5W4N - chains A and B; structure by X-ray diffraction, 2.20 A resolution.

[Chain A (and B)]
Protein: Transcriptional regulator
Organism: Streptococcus dysgalactiae
Notes: chain B of this document is another copy of the same molecule, construct and numbering; everything in this record applies to it too
Reference sequence: A0A0J9X288 (A0A0J9X288_STRDY); residues 1-284 here = UniProt positions 1-284
Sequence (284 residues; row label = number of the first residue in the row):
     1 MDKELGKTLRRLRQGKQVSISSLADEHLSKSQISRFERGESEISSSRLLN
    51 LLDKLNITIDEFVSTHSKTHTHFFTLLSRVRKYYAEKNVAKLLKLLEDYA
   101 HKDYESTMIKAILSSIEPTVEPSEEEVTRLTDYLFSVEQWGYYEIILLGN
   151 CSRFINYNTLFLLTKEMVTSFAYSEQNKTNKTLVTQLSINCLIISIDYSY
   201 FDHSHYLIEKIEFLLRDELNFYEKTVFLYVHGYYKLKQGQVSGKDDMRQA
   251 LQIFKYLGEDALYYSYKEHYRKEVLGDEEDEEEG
Unresolved in the structure: 1, 275-284 (chain B: 1-2, 276-284)
Sequence notes: engineered mutation Ser45 (Cys in A0A0J9X288)

[How chain A and chain B interact]
Contacting residue pairs - 105 pairs, chain A then chain B:
  Asp2(A) with Ser46(B)
  Leu5(A) with Ser45(B); Ser46(B); Leu49(B), hydrophobic
  Arg11(A) with Gln139(B), hydrogen bond (backbone-side chain)
  Gly15(A) with Val137(B); Gln139(B)
  Lys16(A) with Tyr133(B); Tyr143(B); Glu144(B), salt bridge
  Gln17(A) with Tyr133(B); Ser136(B), hydrogen bond; Val137(B), hydrogen bond (side chain-backbone)
  Phe36(A) with Ser45(B)
  Glu42(A) with Ser44(B); Arg47(B), salt bridge
  Ile43(A) with Ser44(B); Ser45(B), hydrogen bond (backbone-backbone)
  Ser44(A) with Glu42(B); Ile43(B); Ser45(B)
  Ser45(A) with Leu5(B); Ile43(B), hydrogen bond (backbone-backbone); Ser45(B); Leu48(B)
  Ser46(A) with Glu42(B)
  Leu48(A) with Ser45(B)
  Leu49(A) with Val63(B), hydrophobic; His70(B)
  Asp53(A) with His70(B); Thr71(B); His72(B), salt bridge
  Asn56(A) with Phe73(B); Tyr143(B)
  Thr58(A) with Tyr142(B)
  Ile59(A) with Ile59(B); Asp60(B); Val63(B), hydrophobic
  Asp60(A) with Asn177(B), hydrogen bond; Thr179(B)
  Glu61(A) with Gly141(B); Tyr142(B), hydrogen bond (side chain-backbone); Asn177(B); Asn180(B), hydrogen bond
  Val63(A) with Ile59(B), hydrophobic
  Ser64(A) with Glu175(B), hydrogen bond; Asn177(B), hydrogen bond
  Thr65(A) with Glu175(B)
  His70(A) with Asp53(B)
  Thr71(A) with Asp53(B)
  His72(A) with Asp53(B), salt bridge
  Phe73(A) with Asn56(B)
  Glu105(A) with Asn56(B)
  Tyr133(A) with Lys16(B), hydrogen bond
  Ser136(A) with Gly15(B); Gln17(B)
  Val137(A) with Gly15(B)
  Glu138(A) with Arg11(B), salt bridge; Gly15(B)
  Gln139(A) with Arg11(B); Leu12(B); Thr65(B), hydrogen bond
  Gly141(A) with Glu61(B)
  Tyr142(A) with Glu61(B), hydrogen bond (backbone-side chain)
  Tyr143(A) with Asn56(B)
  Glu144(A) with Lys16(B), salt bridge
  Tyr173(A) with Ser64(B)
  Ser174(A) with Asp60(B)
  Glu175(A) with Phe74(B)
  Gln176(A) with Phe74(B); Tyr142(B); Thr179(B)
  Asn177(A) with Asp60(B); Thr179(B), hydrogen bond
  Asn180(A) with Glu61(B), hydrogen bond
  Gln186(A) with Leu219(B)
  Leu219(A) with Tyr222(B), hydrophobic
  Phe221(A) with Phe221(B), hydrophobic; Tyr222(B); Thr225(B); Phe254(B), hydrophobic; Leu257(B), hydrophobic; Glu259(B); Leu262(B), hydrophobic
  Tyr222(A) with Leu219(B), hydrophobic; Phe221(B), hydrophobic
  Lys224(A) with Leu257(B); Glu259(B), salt bridge
  Thr225(A) with Leu257(B)
  Leu228(A) with Tyr256(B)
  Gln249(A) with Tyr256(B)
  Gln252(A) with Gln252(B); Tyr256(B), hydrogen bond
  Ile253(A) with Leu257(B), hydrophobic
  Phe254(A) with Phe221(B), hydrophobic
  Tyr256(A) with Leu228(B); Gln249(B); Gln252(B), hydrogen bond
  Leu257(A) with Phe221(B), hydrophobic; Lys224(B); Thr225(B); Ile253(B), hydrophobic
  Glu259(A) with Phe221(B); Lys224(B), salt bridge
  Leu262(A) with Phe221(B), hydrophobic
Interface residues without a listed pair, chain A (64 interface residues in all): Phe62, His66, Ser67, Phe74, Ala172, Glu223
Interface residues without a listed pair, chain B (59 interface residues in all): Phe36, Thr58, Lys68, Arg81, Glu105, Gln186

[In short]
64 residues of chain A face 59 of chain B across their interface; the contacts include 17 hydrogen bonds and 8
salt bridges. Among the polar pairs are Lys16(A)-Glu144(B), Glu42(A)-Arg47(B) and Asp53(A)-His72(B).
Chain A and chain B are both Transcriptional regulator (Streptococcus dysgalactiae); the structure, Crystal
structure of Streptococcus dysgalactiae SHP pheromone receptor Rgg2(C45S), was determined by X-ray
diffraction, deposited together with 5W4M.
